5KP1 - chains A and B; structure by X-ray diffraction, 1.22 A resolution.

== Chain A (and B) ==
Molecule: Steroid Delta-isomerase
Organism: Pseudomonas putida
Notes: EC 5.3.3.1; chain B of this document is another copy of the same molecule, construct and numbering; everything in this record applies to it too
UniProtKB: P07445 (SDIS_PSEPU); residue numbers follow UniProt; this construct covers 1-131
Chain sequence (135 residues; row label = number of the first residue in the row):
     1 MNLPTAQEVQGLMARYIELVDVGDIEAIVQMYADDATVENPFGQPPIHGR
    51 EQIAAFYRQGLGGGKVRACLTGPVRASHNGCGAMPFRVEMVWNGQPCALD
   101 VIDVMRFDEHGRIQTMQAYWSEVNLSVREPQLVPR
Disordered / not traced: 1-2, 128-135
Differences from the reference sequence: engineered mutation Asn40 (Asp in P07445); expression tag (132-135)
Modified positions: Tyr16 (3-chloro-L-tyrosine; 3CT)
Residues lining bound ligands: equilenin (EQU): Tyr16, Val20, Asn40, Tyr57, Gly60, Leu61, Val66, Phe86, Val88, Met90, Leu99, Val101, Asp103, Met116, Ala118, Trp120
Curated features (UniProtKB/Swiss-Prot):
  - binding site (substrate): Asp103
Reported in the primary citation:
  - binding site for equilenin: Asp103
  - catalytic residues: Asp103 (citing earlier work)
  - mutagenesis - D103N: decreased catalytic activity (citing earlier work)

== Interface between chain A and chain B ==
Pairs across the interface (55):
  Ala6(A) - Ser121(B)
  Gln7(A) - Val123(B)
  Gln10(A) - Val123(B)
  Gln10(A) - Asn124(B)
  Phe42(A) - Ser77(B)
  Phe42(A) - Asn79(B)
  Phe42(A) - Cys81(B)  hydrophobic
  Gly43(A) - Asn79(B)
  Thr71(A) - Arg75(B)
  Pro73(A) - Asp100(B)
  Val74(A) - Asn124(B)  hydrogen bond (backbone-side chain)
  Arg75(A) - Thr71(B)
  Arg75(A) - Pro85(B)
  Arg75(A) - Phe86(B)  hydrogen bond (side chain-backbone)
  Arg75(A) - Asp100(B)
  Arg75(A) - Val101(B)  hydrogen bond (side chain-backbone)
  Arg75(A) - Ile102(B)
  Arg75(A) - Tyr119(B)
  Arg75(A) - Asn124(B)
  Ala76(A) - Trp120(B)
  Ala76(A) - Ser121(B)  hydrogen bond (backbone-side chain)
  Ala76(A) - Asn124(B)  hydrogen bond (backbone-side chain)
  Ser77(A) - Phe42(B)
  His78(A) - Ser121(B)
  His78(A) - Glu122(B)  salt bridge
  Asn79(A) - Phe42(B)
  Asn79(A) - Gly43(B)
  Cys81(A) - Phe42(B)  hydrophobic
  Ala83(A) - Ile102(B)
  Met84(A) - Ile102(B)
  Pro85(A) - Arg75(B)
  Pro85(A) - Ile102(B)
  Phe86(A) - Arg75(B)  hydrogen bond (backbone-side chain)
  Asp100(A) - Pro73(B)
  Asp100(A) - Arg75(B)
  Val101(A) - Arg75(B)  hydrogen bond (backbone-side chain)
  Ile102(A) - Arg75(B)
  Ile102(A) - Ala83(B)
  Ile102(A) - Met84(B)
  Ile102(A) - Pro85(B)
  Val104(A) - Tyr119(B)
  Tyr119(A) - Arg75(B)
  Tyr119(A) - Gly82(B)
  Tyr119(A) - Ala83(B)  hydrophobic
  Tyr119(A) - Val104(B)
  Trp120(A) - Ala76(B)
  Ser121(A) - Ala6(B)
  Ser121(A) - Ala76(B)  hydrogen bond (side chain-backbone)
  Ser121(A) - His78(B)
  Glu122(A) - His78(B)  salt bridge
  Val123(A) - Ala6(B)  hydrophobic
  Val123(A) - Gln10(B)
  Asn124(A) - Val74(B)  hydrogen bond (side chain-backbone)
  Asn124(A) - Arg75(B)
  Asn124(A) - Ala76(B)
Other interface residues (no listed pair), chain A (29 interface residues in all): Gly82
Other interface residues (no listed pair), chain B (29 interface residues in all): Gln7

== Overview ==
The chain A/chain B interface involves 29 residues from each chain; the contacts include 9 hydrogen bonds and
2 salt bridges. Polar contacts include His78(A)-Glu122(B), Val74(A)-Asn124(B) and Arg75(A)-Phe86(B). Bound to
chain A: equilenin. UniProt lists substrate-binding residue Asp103(A) on chain A. From the paper: the
catalytic residue Asp103(A); D103N of chain A reduces catalytic activity.
Both chains are Steroid Delta-isomerase (Pseudomonas putida). Entry 5KP1 (Crystal Structure of Ketosteroid
Isomerase from Pseudomonas putida (pKSI) bound to Equilenin; D40N, Y16(Cl-Y)) was determined by X-ray
diffraction (same publication as 5KP3 and 5KP4).
